4FNZ - chain A; structure by X-ray diffraction, 2.60 A resolution.

[Chain A]
Protein: ALK tyrosine kinase receptor
Source organism: Homo sapiens
Notes: EC 2.7.10.1; fragment: Kinase domain
Reference sequence: Q9UM73 (ALK_HUMAN); numbering as in UniProt (aligned over 1084-1410)
Amino-acid sequence (327 residues; each row starts with the number of its first residue):
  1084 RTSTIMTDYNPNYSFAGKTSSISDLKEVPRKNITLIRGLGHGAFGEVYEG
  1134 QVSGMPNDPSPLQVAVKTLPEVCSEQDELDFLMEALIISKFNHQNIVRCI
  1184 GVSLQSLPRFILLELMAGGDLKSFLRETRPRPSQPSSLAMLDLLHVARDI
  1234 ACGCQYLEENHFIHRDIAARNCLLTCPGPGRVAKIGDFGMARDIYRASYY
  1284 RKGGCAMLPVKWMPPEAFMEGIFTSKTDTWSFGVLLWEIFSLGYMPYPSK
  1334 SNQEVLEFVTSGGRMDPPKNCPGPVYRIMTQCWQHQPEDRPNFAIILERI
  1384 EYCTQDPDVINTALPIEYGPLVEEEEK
Not modelled in the structure: 1084-1092, 1125-1127, 1138-1142, 1273-1287, 1403-1410
Sequence notes: engineered mutation Ser-1097 (Cys in Q9UM73)
Swiss-Prot annotation at these positions:
  - active site: Asp-1249 (Proton acceptor)
  - binding site (ATP): His-1124, Lys-1150, Glu-1197 to Met-1199, Asp-1270
  - modified residue (Phosphotyrosine): Tyr-1092, Tyr-1096, Tyr-1131, Tyr-1278
  - natural variant: Asp-1091 (D1091N: In NBLST3), Gly-1128 (G1128A: In NBLST3), Thr-1151 (T1151M: In NBLST3), Met-1166 (M1166R: In NBLST3), Ile-1171 (I1171N: In NBLST3), Phe-1174 (F1174C: In NBLST3; F1174I: In NBLST3; F1174L: In NBLST3; F1174V: In NBLST3), Arg-1192 (R1192P: In NBLST3), Ala-1234 (A1234T: In NBLST3), Phe-1245 (F1245C: In NBLST3; F1245V: In NBLST3), Ile-1250 (I1250T: In NBLST3), Arg-1275 (R1275L: Observed in neuroblastoma; R1275Q: In NBLST3), Tyr-1278 (Y1278S: In NBLST3)
Small-molecule neighbours: NZF ((3S)-N-[3-(trifluoromethoxy)benzyl]-1-{2-[(3,4,5-trimethoxyphenyl)amino]pyrimidin-4-yl}piperidine-3-carboxamide): Leu-1122, Val-1130, Ala-1148, Lys-1150, Glu-1167, Ile-1171, Phe-1174, Ile-1179, Val-1180, Leu-1196, Glu-1197, Leu-1198, Met-1199, Ala-1200, Gly-1201, Gly-1202, Asp-1203, His-1247, Leu-1256, Ile-1268, Gly-1269, Asp-1270, Phe-1271
From the paper describing this entry:
  - binding site for NZF: Lys-1150, Phe-1174, Leu-1196, Met-1199, Gly-1269, Phe-1271
  - conformationally variable residues (loop rearrangement, order/disorder transition): Asp-1270, Phe-1271, Met-1273 to Gly-1287
  - post-translational modification sites: Tyr-1278 (citing earlier work)
  - catalytic residues: Lys-1150 (citing earlier work)

[In short]
Bound to chain A: compound NZF. UniProt lists active-site residue Asp-1249 and 6 ATP-binding residues. The
paper reports the catalytic residue Lys-1150; a binding site for NZF at Lys-1150, Phe-1174 and Leu-1196 among
others.
Chain A is ALK tyrosine kinase receptor (Homo sapiens); the structure, Crystal structure of human anaplastic
lymphoma kinase in complex with piperidine-carboxamide inhibitor 2, was determined by X-ray diffraction
together with 4FNW, 4FNX and 4FNY from the same study.
